PDB entry 1BCC | X-ray diffraction, 3.16 A resolution | chains D and J of the 10 polymer chains in the assembly

Chain D:
Molecule: Ubiquinol cytochrome C oxidoreductase
Source organism: Gallus gallus
Notes: EC 1.10.2.2
UniProt: P00125 (CY1_BOVIN); residues 1-241 here = UniProt positions 1-241
Amino-acid sequence (241 residues; row label = number of the first residue in the row):
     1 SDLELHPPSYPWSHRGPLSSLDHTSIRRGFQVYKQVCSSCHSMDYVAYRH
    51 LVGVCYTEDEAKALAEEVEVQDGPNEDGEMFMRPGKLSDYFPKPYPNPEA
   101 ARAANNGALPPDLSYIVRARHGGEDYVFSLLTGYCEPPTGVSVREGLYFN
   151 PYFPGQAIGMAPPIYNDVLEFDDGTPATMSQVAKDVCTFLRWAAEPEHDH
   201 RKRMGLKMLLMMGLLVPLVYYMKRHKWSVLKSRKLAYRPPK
Covalent attachments: heme (HEM) linked to Cys37, Cys40
Differences from the reference sequence: conflict Pro17 (Leu in P00125), Val143 (Leu in P00125), Asp167 (Glu in P00125), Val216 (Leu in P00125), Tyr221 (Ala in P00125)
Bound ions: heme Fe: His41, Met160
Residues lining bound ligands: heme (HEM): Val32, Val36, Ser39, His41, Asn105, Ala108, Leu109, Pro110, Pro111, Leu113, Ile116, Arg120, Tyr126, Val127, Leu130, Leu131, Phe153, Ile158, Gly159, Met160, Pro163, Val186
From the paper describing this entry:
  - contacts within the chain: Tyr33-Phe189
  - heme coordination: Met160
  - binding site for heme: Val36 to His41, Pro111 to Leu113, Ile158 to Pro163

Chain J:
Molecule: Ubiquinol cytochrome C oxidoreductase
Source organism: Gallus gallus
Notes: EC 1.10.2.2
UniProt: P00130 (UCR10_BOVIN); numbering as in UniProt (aligned over 1-62)
Amino-acid sequence (62 residues; row label = number of the first residue in the row):
     1 VAPTLTARLYSLLFRRTSTFALTIVVGALLFERAFDQGADAIYEHINEGK
    51 LWKHIKHKYENK
Not modelled in the structure: 1-3
Differences from the reference sequence: conflict Leu30 (Phe in P00130)

Interface between chain D and chain J:
Pairs across the interface (33):
  Ser13(D) - Lys50(J)  hydrogen bond (backbone-side chain)
  Leu18(D) - Tyr43(J)
  Leu18(D) - Asn47(J)  hydrogen bond (backbone-side chain)
  Ser19(D) - Asn47(J)
  Ser19(D) - Lys50(J)
  Ser20(D) - Tyr43(J)
  Ser20(D) - Asn47(J)  hydrogen bond (backbone-side chain)
  Ser20(D) - Lys50(J)  hydrogen bond (backbone-side chain)
  Leu21(D) - Lys50(J)
  Asp22(D) - Lys50(J)
  His23(D) - Lys50(J)  hydrogen bond (backbone-backbone)
  His23(D) - Trp52(J)
  Thr24(D) - Gly49(J)
  Thr24(D) - Ile55(J)
  Thr24(D) - Lys58(J)
  Arg27(D) - Tyr59(J)
  Gly53(D) - Trp52(J)
  Val54(D) - Trp52(J)
  Cys55(D) - Trp52(J)
  Tyr56(D) - Trp52(J)
  Thr57(D) - Trp52(J)
  Thr57(D) - Tyr59(J)
  Glu60(D) - Tyr59(J)
  Asp199(D) - Tyr43(J)  hydrogen bond (backbone-side chain)
  Arg203(D) - Asp40(J)
  Arg203(D) - Tyr43(J)
  Arg203(D) - Glu44(J)  salt bridge
  Leu206(D) - Ala39(J)
  Lys207(D) - Phe35(J)
  Lys207(D) - Asp36(J)  salt bridge
  Lys207(D) - Ala39(J)
  Leu210(D) - Phe35(J)  hydrophobic
  Met211(D) - Phe35(J)  hydrophobic
Also at the interface, not in a pair above, chain D (23 interface residues in all): Lys202, Leu214
Also at the interface, not in a pair above, chain J (17 interface residues in all): Phe31, Ile42, Ile46, Leu51

In short:
23 residues of chain D and 17 residues of chain J are in contact; the contacts include 6 hydrogen bonds and 2
salt bridges. Polar contacts include Arg203(D)-Glu44(J), Lys207(D)-Asp36(J) and Ser13(D)-Lys50(J). Heme is
covalently linked to Cys40(D). The paper reports a binding site for heme at Val36(D), Pro111(D) and Ile158(D);
heme coordination by Met160(D).
Chain D is Ubiquinol cytochrome C oxidoreductase and chain J is Ubiquinol cytochrome C oxidoreductase, both
from Gallus gallus; the structure, Cytochrome BC1 complex from chicken, was determined by X-ray diffraction
together with 2BCC and 3BCC from the same study.
